6R35 - chains D and C of the 4 polymer chains in the assembly; structure by X-ray diffraction, 1.80 A resolution.

# Chain D (and C)
Molecule: Fucose-binding lectin PA-IIL
Organism: Pseudomonas aeruginosa PAO1
Notes: chain C of this document is another copy of the same molecule, construct and numbering; everything in this record applies to it too
UniProt: Q9HYN5 (Q9HYN5_PSEAE); residues 1-114 here correspond to UniProt positions 2-115 (UniProt number = residue number + 1)
Chain sequence (114 residues; numbered 1 to 114; the number before each row is that of its first residue):
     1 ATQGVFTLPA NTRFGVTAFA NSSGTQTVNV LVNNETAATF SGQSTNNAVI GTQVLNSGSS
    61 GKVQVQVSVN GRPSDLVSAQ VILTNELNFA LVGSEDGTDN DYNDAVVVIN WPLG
Ion coordination: Ca2+ site 1: Asn21, Asp101, Asn103, Asp104 (together with alpha-L-fucopyranose) (shared with Gly114(C) of chain C); Ca2+ site 2: Glu95, Asp99, Asp101, Asp104 (together with alpha-L-fucopyranose); Ca2+ site 3: Gly114 (together with alpha-L-fucopyranose) (shared with Asn21(C), Asp101(C), Asn103(C), Asp104(C) of chain C)
Reported in the primary citation:
  - binding site for alpha-L-fucopyranose: Asn21, Asp96, Asp99, Asp101, Gly114
  - binding site for N-acetylglucosamine: Ser23, Asp96

# Interface between chain D and chain C
Pairs across the interface - 51 pairs, chain D then chain C:
  Arg13(D) - Thr45(C)  hydrogen bond (side chain-backbone)
  Arg13(D) - Asn46(C)  hydrogen bond
  Gly15(D) - Asn47(C)
  Thr17(D) - Phe19(C)
  Phe19(D) - Thr17(C)
  Asn21(D) - Leu113(C)
  Asn21(D) - Gly114(C)  hydrogen bond (side chain-backbone)
  Thr45(D) - Arg13(C)  hydrogen bond (backbone-side chain)
  Thr45(D) - Gly114(C)
  Asn46(D) - Arg13(C)  hydrogen bond
  Asn46(D) - Val54(C)
  Asn47(D) - Gly15(C)
  Asn47(D) - Asn110(C)  hydrogen bond
  Asn47(D) - Leu113(C)
  Thr52(D) - Val49(C)
  Val54(D) - Asn46(C)
  Val77(D) - Leu83(C)  hydrophobic
  Ser78(D) - Leu83(C)
  Ala79(D) - Leu83(C)  hydrophobic
  Val81(D) - Val81(C)  hydrophobic
  Val81(D) - Leu91(C)  hydrophobic
  Leu83(D) - Val77(C)  hydrophobic
  Leu83(D) - Ala79(C)  hydrophobic
  Thr84(D) - Val77(C)
  Thr84(D) - Tyr102(C)
  Glu86(D) - Asn100(C)
  Leu87(D) - Gly93(C)
  Leu87(D) - Tyr102(C)
  Phe89(D) - Leu91(C)  hydrophobic
  Phe89(D) - Val106(C)  hydrophobic
  Phe89(D) - Val108(C)  hydrophobic
  Leu91(D) - Val81(C)  hydrophobic
  Leu91(D) - Phe89(C)  hydrophobic
  Gly93(D) - Leu87(C)
  Asn100(D) - Glu86(C)
  Asp101(D) - Gly114(C)
  Tyr102(D) - Thr84(C)
  Tyr102(D) - Leu87(C)
  Asn103(D) - Pro112(C)  hydrogen bond (side chain-backbone)
  Asn103(D) - Leu113(C)
  Asn103(D) - Gly114(C)  hydrogen bond (side chain-backbone)
  Val106(D) - Phe89(C)  hydrophobic
  Asn110(D) - Asn47(C)  hydrogen bond
  Pro112(D) - Asn103(C)  hydrogen bond (backbone-side chain)
  Leu113(D) - Asn21(C)
  Leu113(D) - Asn47(C)
  Leu113(D) - Asn103(C)  hydrogen bond (backbone-side chain)
  Gly114(D) - Asn21(C)  hydrogen bond (backbone-side chain)
  Gly114(D) - Thr45(C)
  Gly114(D) - Asp101(C)
  Gly114(D) - Asn103(C)  hydrogen bond (backbone-side chain)
Interface residues without a listed pair, chain D (34 interface residues in all): Ser22, Val49, Val92, Val108
Interface residues without a listed pair, chain C (34 interface residues in all): Ser22, Thr52, Ser78, Val92

# Summary
Chain D and chain C each contribute 34 residues to their interface, with 13 hydrogen bonds. Polar pairs
include Arg13(D)-Thr45(C), Arg13(D)-Asn46(C) and Asn21(D)-Gly114(C). Asn21(D), Asp101(D), Asn103(D) and
Asp104(D) form the Ca2+ site 1. From the paper: a binding site for alpha-L-fucopyranose at Asn21(D), Asp96(D)
and Asp99(D) among others; a binding site for N-acetylglucosamine at Ser23(D) and Asp96(D).
Chain D and chain C are both Fucose-binding lectin PA-IIL (Pseudomonas aeruginosa PAO1); the structure,
Structure of the LecB lectin from Pseudomonas aeruginosa strain PAO1 in complex with lewis x tetrasaccharide,
was determined by X-ray diffraction together with 5A70 from the same study.
